PDB entry 7OMF | X-ray diffraction, 3.00 A resolution | chains A and C of the 4 polymer chains in the assembly

[Chain A]
Molecule: Splicing factor 3B subunit 3
Source organism: Homo sapiens
UniProtKB: Q15393 (SF3B3_HUMAN); aligned in 2 segments with insertions or deletions, so no single offset holds: 1-760 ~ UniProt 1-442; 768-1199 ~ UniProt 768-1217
Amino-acid sequence (899 residues; each row starts with the number of its first residue; note: 318 numbers in that range are skipped by the numbering (no residue carries them; nothing is unmodelled there); numbers below 1 keep their minus sign (Gly-9 is residue -9)):
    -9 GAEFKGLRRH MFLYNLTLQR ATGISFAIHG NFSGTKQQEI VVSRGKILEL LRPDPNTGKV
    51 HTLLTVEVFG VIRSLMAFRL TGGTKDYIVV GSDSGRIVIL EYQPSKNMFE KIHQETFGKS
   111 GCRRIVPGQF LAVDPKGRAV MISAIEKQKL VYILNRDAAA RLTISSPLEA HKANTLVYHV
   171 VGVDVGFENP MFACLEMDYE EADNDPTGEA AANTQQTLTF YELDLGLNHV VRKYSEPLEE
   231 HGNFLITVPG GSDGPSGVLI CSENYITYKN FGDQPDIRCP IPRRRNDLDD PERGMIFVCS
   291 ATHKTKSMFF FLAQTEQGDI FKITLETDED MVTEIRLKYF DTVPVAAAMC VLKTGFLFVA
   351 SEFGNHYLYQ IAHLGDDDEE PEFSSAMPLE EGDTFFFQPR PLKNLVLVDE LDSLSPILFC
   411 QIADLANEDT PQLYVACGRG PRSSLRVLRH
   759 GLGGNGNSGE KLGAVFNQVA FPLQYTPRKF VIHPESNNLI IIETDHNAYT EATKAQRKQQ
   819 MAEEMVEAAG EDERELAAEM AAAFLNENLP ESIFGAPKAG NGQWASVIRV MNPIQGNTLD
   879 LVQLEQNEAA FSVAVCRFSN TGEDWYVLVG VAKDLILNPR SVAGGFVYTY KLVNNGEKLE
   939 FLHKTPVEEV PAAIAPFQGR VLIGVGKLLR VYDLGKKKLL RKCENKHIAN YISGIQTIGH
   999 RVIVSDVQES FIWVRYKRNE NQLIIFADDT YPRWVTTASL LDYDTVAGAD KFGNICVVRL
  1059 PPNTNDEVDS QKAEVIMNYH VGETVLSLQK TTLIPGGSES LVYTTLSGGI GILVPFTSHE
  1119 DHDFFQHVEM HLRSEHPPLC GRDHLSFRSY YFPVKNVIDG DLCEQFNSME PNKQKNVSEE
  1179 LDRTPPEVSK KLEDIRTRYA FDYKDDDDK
Unresolved in the structure: -9 to -3, 759-772, 1199-1207
Sequence notes: expression tag (-9 to 0, 1200-1207); linker (761-767)
Curated features (UniProtKB/Swiss-Prot):
  - region: Glu105 to Gln119 (Interaction with PHF5A, SF3B1 and SF3B5), Asn145 to Tyr168 (Interaction with PHF5A, SF3B1 and SF3B5), Asp193 to His231 (Interaction with SF3B1 and SF3B5), Arg786 to His804 (Interaction with SF3B1 and SF3B5), Thr1028 to Lys1049 (Interaction with SF3B1)
  - site: Gly284 (Interaction with SF3B5), Glu306 (Interaction with SF3B5), Glu352 (Interaction with SF3B5), Arg429 (Interaction with SF3B5), Asn916 (Interaction with SF3B5), Asn988 (Interaction with SF3B1), Lys1171 (Interaction with SF3B1)
  - modified residue: Ser156 (Phosphoserine)

[Chain C]
Molecule: Splicing factor 3B subunit 1
Source organism: Homo sapiens
UniProtKB: O75533 (SF3B1_HUMAN); numbering as in UniProt (aligned over 453-1304)
Amino-acid sequence (852 residues; numbered 453 to 1304; the number before each row is that of its first residue):
   453 MKSVNDQPSG NLPFLKPDDI QYFDKLLVDV DESTLSPEEQ KERKIMKLLL KIKNGTPPMR
   513 KAALRQITDK AREFGAGPLF NQILPLLMSP TLEDQERHLL VKVIDRILYK LDDLVRPYVH
   573 KILVVIEPLL IDEDYYARVE GREIISNLAK AAGLATMIST MRPDIDNMDE YVRNTTARAF
   633 AVVASALGIP SLLPFLKAVC KSKKSWQARH TGIKIVQQIA ILMGCAILPH LRSLVEIIEH
   693 GLVDEQQKVR TISALAIAAL AEAATPYGIE SFDSVLKPLW KGIRQHRGKG LAAFLKAIGY
   753 LIPLMDAEYA NYYTREVMLI LIREFQSPDE EMKKIVLKVV KQCCGTDGVE ANYIKTEILP
   813 PFFKHFWQHR MALDRRNYRQ LVDTTVELAN KVGAAEIISR IVDDLKDEAE QYRKMVMETI
   873 EKIMGNLGAA DIDHKLEEQL IDGILYAFQE QTTEDSVMLN GFGTVVNALG KRVKPYLPQI
   933 CGTVLWRLNN KSAKVRQQAA DLISRTAVVM KTCQEEKLMG HLGVVLYEYL GEEYPEVLGS
   993 ILGALKAIVN VIGMHKMTPP IKDLLPRLTP ILKNRHEKVQ ENCIDLVGRI ADRGAEYVSA
  1053 REWMRICFEL LELLKAHKKA IRRATVNTFG YIAKAIGPHD VLATLLNNLK VQERQNRVCT
  1113 TVAIAIVAET CSPFTVLPAL MNEYRVPELN VQNGVLKSLS FLFEYIGEMG KDYIYAVTPL
  1173 LEDALMDRDL VHRQTASAVV QHMSLGVYGF GCEDSLNHLL NYVWPNVFET SPHVIQAVMG
  1233 ALEGLRVAIG PCRMLQYCLQ GLFHPARKVR DVYWKIYNSI YIGSQDALIA HYPRIYNDDK
  1293 NTYIRYELDY IL
Unresolved in the structure: 453-462
Ligand contacts: T2W ([(Z,2S)-5-[[4-[(2E,4E)-3-methyl-5-[(2S,4R)-4,6,6-trimethyl-4-oxidanyl-oxan-2-yl]penta-2,4-dienyl]cyclohexyl]amino]-5-oxidanylidene-pent-3-en-2-yl] N-methylcarbamate): Leu1066, Lys1067, His1069, Lys1071, Arg1074, Val1078, Gln1107, Val1110, Cys1111, Val1114, Phe1153
Curated features (UniProtKB/Swiss-Prot):
  - region: Gly529 to Arg568 (Interaction with SF3B14), Gln547 to His550 (Interaction with PHF5A), Glu1156, Tyr1157 (Interaction with PHF5A)
  - site: Pro469 (Interaction with RNA), Tyr587 (Interaction with RNA), Glu592 (Interaction with PHF5A), Lys602 (Interaction with SF3B3), Cys677 (Interaction with SF3B3), Cys1035 (Interaction with RNA), Tyr1049 (Interaction with RNA), Leu1141 (Interaction with RNA), Glu1205 (Interaction with SF3B3)
  - modified residue: Ser488 (Phosphoserine), Lys554 (N6-acetyllysine), Lys562 (N6-acetyllysine)
  - mutagenesis: Lys700 (K700E: Does not affect the stability of the SF3B complex interaction with U2AF65. Does not decrease the affinity to RNA)
Reported in the primary citation:
  - mutagenesis - V1078A, V1078I: increased growth in response to SSA and SD6

[How chain A and chain C interact]
Contacting residue pairs - 70 pairs, chain A then chain C:
  Thr71(A) with Leu680(C)
  Gly72(A) with Tyr719(C)
  Lys109(A) with Ile1274(C)
  Gly111(A) with Asp1278(C)
  Cys112(A) with Asp1278(C), hydrogen bond (backbone-side chain)
  Arg113(A) with Ile1274(C), hydrogen bond (side chain-backbone); Gly1275(C), hydrogen bond (side chain-backbone); Ser1276(C); Gln1277(C)
  Arg114(A) with Gln1277(C), hydrogen bond (backbone-side chain)
  Asn145(A) with Cys677(C)
  Arg146(A) with Cys677(C); Tyr719(C)
  Ala148(A) with Thr717(C)
  Ala150(A) with Pro718(C)
  Phe177(A) with Pro681(C), hydrophobic
  Gly216(A) with Ser637(C)
  Leu217(A) with Tyr561(C), hydrophobic; Asn599(C)
  His219(A) with Tyr561(C)
  Leu408(A) with Leu1304(C), hydrophobic
  Arg786(A) with Leu1304(C)
  Phe889(A) with Ile1303(C); Leu1304(C)
  Leu915(A) with Tyr1302(C), hydrophobic
  Asn916(A) with Tyr1298(C); Glu1299(C), hydrogen bond; Tyr1302(C)
  Pro917(A) with Tyr1298(C)
  Arg918(A) with Tyr1298(C)
  Asn988(A) with Arg1286(C); Tyr1288(C)
  Tyr989(A) with Ile1303(C), hydrophobic
  Ser991(A) with Ile1303(C)
  Val1005(A) with Leu1300(C); Asp1301(C)
  Gln1006(A) with Tyr1284(C), hydrogen bond (side chain-backbone); Arg1286(C), hydrogen bond
  Thr1028(A) with Arg1245(C); Gln1248(C), hydrogen bond (backbone-side chain)
  Tyr1029(A) with Ile1241(C); Cys1244(C), hydrophobic; Arg1245(C), hydrogen bond
  Pro1030(A) with Cys1244(C); Gln1248(C)
  Trp1032(A) with Ala1282(C), hydrogen bond (side chain-backbone); Leu1300(C), hydrophobic
  Lys1049(A) with Leu1300(C), hydrogen bond (side chain-backbone); Tyr1302(C), hydrogen bond (side chain-backbone)
  Phe1050(A) with Ala1282(C), hydrophobic; Leu1300(C), hydrophobic
  Gln1124(A) with Phe1202(C)
  Met1128(A) with Glu1160(C)
  Leu1143(A) with Tyr1200(C), hydrogen bond (backbone-side chain)
  Ser1144(A) with Tyr1200(C)
  Ser1147(A) with Tyr1200(C), hydrogen bond
  Tyr1148(A) with Asp1278(C); Ala1279(C)
  Tyr1149(A) with Asp1278(C); Ala1279(C); Ala1282(C), hydrophobic; His1283(C), hydrogen bond (backbone-side chain)
  Phe1150(A) with Cys1244(C), hydrophobic; His1283(C)
  Pro1151(A) with Ala1240(C); Ile1241(C); Gly1242(C)
  Val1152(A) with Gly1201(C)
  Lys1153(A) with Gly1203(C), hydrogen bond (side chain-backbone); Glu1205(C), salt bridge
Other interface residues (no listed pair), chain A (49 interface residues in all): Gly73, Thr74, Asp147, Val221, Leu1084
Other interface residues (no listed pair), chain C (49 interface residues in all): Ser598, Lys602, His682, Asn1209, Val1239, Pro1243, Tyr1273, Ile1281, Pro1285, Arg1297

[Overview]
The chain A/chain C interface involves 49 residues from each chain; the contacts include 16 hydrogen bonds and
1 salt bridge. Polar contacts include Lys1153(A)-Glu1205(C), Cys112(A)-Asp1278(C) and Arg113(A)-Ile1274(C).
Ligands of chain C: compound T2W. From the paper: V1078A and V1078I of chain C increase growth in response to
SSA and SD6.
Chain A is Splicing factor 3B subunit 3 and chain C is Splicing factor 3B subunit 1, both from Homo sapiens;
the structure, Structure of a minimal SF3B core in complex with sudemycin D6 (form I), was determined by X-ray
diffraction (same publication as 7B0I, 7B91, 7B92, 7B9C, 7ONB and 7OPI).
